5NEW - chains B and H of the 4 polymer chains in the assembly; structure by X-ray diffraction, 2.51 A resolution.

== Chain B ==
Protein: RNA-binding protein Hfq
Organism: Escherichia coli S88
Reference sequence: B7MKX6 (HFQ_ECO45); residues 1-102 here = UniProt positions 1-102
Chain sequence (102 residues; each row starts with the number of its first residue):
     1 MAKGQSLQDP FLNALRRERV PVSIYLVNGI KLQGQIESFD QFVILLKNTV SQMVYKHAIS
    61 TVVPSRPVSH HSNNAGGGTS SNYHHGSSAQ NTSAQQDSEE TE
Disordered / not traced: 1-4, 69-102

== Chain H ==
Molecule: 6-nt RNA strand
Sequence (6 nucleotides; row label = number of the first residue in the row):
     4 AAAAAA

== Chain B / chain H interface ==
Pairs across the interface (16; chain B residue first):
  Tyr25(B) with A4(H), stacking on the base
  Leu26(B) with A7(H), base contact
  Asn28(B) with A5(H), phosphate contact
  Gly29(B) with A4(H), hydrogen bond to the sugar; A5(H), phosphate contact
  Ile30(B) with A6(H), sugar contact; A7(H), sugar contact
  Lys31(B) with A6(H), hydrogen bond to the phosphate
  Leu32(B) with A6(H), base contact; A7(H), base contact
  Gln33(B) with A6(H), hydrogen bond to the base
  Asn48(B) with A6(H), base contact
  Gln52(B) with A6(H), hydrogen bond to the base; A7(H), hydrogen bond to the base
  Thr61(B) with A4(H), hydrogen bond to the base
  Val63(B) with A4(H), base contact
Other interface residues (no listed pair), chain B (13 interface residues in all): Leu46

== Summary ==
13 residues of chain B face 4 of chain H across their interface, with 6 hydrogen bonds and 1 aromatic stacking
contact. Among the polar pairs are Gln33(B)-A6(H), Gln52(B)-A6(H) and Gln52(B)-A7(H).
Here chain B is RNA-binding protein Hfq (Escherichia coli S88) and chain H is a 6-nt RNA strand. Entry 5NEW
(RNA-RNA base stacking in the crystal structure of an Hfq6:RNA dimer) was determined by X-ray diffraction.
